2ZIH - chains B and D of the 4 polymer chains in the assembly; structure by X-ray diffraction, 2.80 A resolution.

== Chain B (and D) ==
Name: Vacuolar protein sorting-associated protein 74
Source organism: Saccharomyces cerevisiae
Notes: chain D of this document is another copy of the same molecule, construct and numbering; everything in this record applies to it too
UniProt: Q06385 (VPS74_YEAST); residues 1-345 here = UniProt positions 1-345
Chain sequence (347 residues; each row starts with the number of its first residue; numbers below 1 keep their minus sign (Gly-1 is residue -1)):
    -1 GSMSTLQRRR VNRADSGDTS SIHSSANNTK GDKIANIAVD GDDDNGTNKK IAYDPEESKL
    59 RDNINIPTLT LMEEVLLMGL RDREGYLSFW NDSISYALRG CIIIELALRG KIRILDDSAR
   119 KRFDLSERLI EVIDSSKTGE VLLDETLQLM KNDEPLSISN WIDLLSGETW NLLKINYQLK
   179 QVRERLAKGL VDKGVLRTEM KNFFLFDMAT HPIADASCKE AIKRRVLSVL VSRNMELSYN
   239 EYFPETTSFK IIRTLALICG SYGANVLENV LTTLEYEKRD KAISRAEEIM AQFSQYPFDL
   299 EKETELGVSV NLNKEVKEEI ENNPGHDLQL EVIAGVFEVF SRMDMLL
Disordered / not traced: -1 to 61, 343-345 (chain D: -1 to 61, 345)
Construct notes: expression tag (-1 to 0)
Reported in the primary citation:
  - mutagenesis - F201DEL/F202DEL/L203DEL/F204DEL: abolished localization to Kre2p-GFP
  - post-translational modification sites: Ser86 (proposed by the authors, not directly observed)

== How chain B and chain D interact ==
Pairs across the interface (25):
  Arg79(B) - Asp161(D)  salt bridge
  Arg79(B) - Glu166(D)
  Arg79(B) - Met343(D)
  Asp80(B) - Glu166(D)
  Asp80(B) - Thr167(D)  hydrogen bond
  Asp80(B) - Trp168(D)  hydrogen bond (side chain-backbone)
  Arg81(B) - Gly165(D)  hydrogen bond (side chain-backbone)
  Arg81(B) - Glu166(D)
  Arg81(B) - Thr167(D)
  Arg81(B) - Trp168(D)
  Gly83(B) - Met343(D)
  Tyr84(B) - Asp342(D)  hydrogen bond (side chain-backbone)
  Tyr84(B) - Met343(D)  hydrogen bond (backbone-backbone)
  Ala214(B) - Trp168(D)  hydrophobic
  Thr270(B) - Glu125(D)
  Thr271(B) - Asn158(D)
  Tyr274(B) - Asp115(D)
  Tyr274(B) - Arg118(D)
  Tyr274(B) - Phe121(D)  hydrophobic
  Tyr274(B) - Arg126(D)
  Tyr274(B) - Leu127(D)  hydrogen bond (side chain-backbone)
  Arg277(B) - Phe121(D)
  Arg277(B) - Glu125(D)
  Asp278(B) - Arg120(D)  salt bridge
  Asp278(B) - Phe121(D)
Also at the interface, not in a pair above, chain B (12 interface residues in all): Ser215
Also at the interface, not in a pair above, chain D (19 interface residues in all): Tyr94, Ala117, Ser155, Leu344

== Summary ==
The interface between chain B and chain D involves 12 residues on one side and 19 on the other, with 6
hydrogen bonds and 2 salt bridges. Polar contacts include Arg79(B)-Asp161(D), Asp278(B)-Arg120(D) and
Asp80(B)-Thr167(D). From the paper: F201DEL/F202DEL/L203DEL/F204DEL of chain B abolish localization to
Kre2p-GFP; a modification site at Ser86(B).
Chain B and chain D are both Vacuolar protein sorting-associated protein 74 (Saccharomyces cerevisiae); the
structure, Crystal Structure of Yeast Vps74, was determined by X-ray diffraction together with 2ZII from the
same study.
